PDB entry 8BSU | X-ray diffraction, 2.90 A resolution | chains A and D

== Chain A (and D) ==
Protein: Glutamate receptor ionotropic, kainate 3
From: Rattus norvegicus
Notes: chain D of this document is another copy of the same molecule, construct and numbering; everything in this record applies to it too
UniProtKB: P42264 (GRIK3_RAT); the construct has insertions or renumbered stretches relative to UniProt, so the offset changes along the chain: 4-118 = UniProt 432-546; 121-258 = UniProt 669-806
Amino-acid sequence (258 residues; row label = number of the first residue in the row):
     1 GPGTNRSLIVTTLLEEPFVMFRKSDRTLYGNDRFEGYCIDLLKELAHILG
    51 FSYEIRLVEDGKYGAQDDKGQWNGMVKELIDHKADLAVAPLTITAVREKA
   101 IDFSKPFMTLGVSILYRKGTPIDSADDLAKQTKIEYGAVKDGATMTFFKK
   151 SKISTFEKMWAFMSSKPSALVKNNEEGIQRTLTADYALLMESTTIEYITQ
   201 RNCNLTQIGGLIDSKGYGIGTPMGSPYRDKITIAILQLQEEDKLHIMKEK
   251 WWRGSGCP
Disordered / not traced: 1-6 (chain D: 1-5)
Cystine bridges: C203-C257
Differences from the reference sequence: expression tag (1-3); engineered mutation A95 (His523 in P42264); linker (119-120)
Metal / ion sites: Zn2+ site 1: H47 (together with acetate ion) (shared with 2 residues of chain G); Zn2+ site 2 near H82 (its only coordinating residue here); Zn2+ site 3: D242, H245 (shared with 1 residue of chain G)
Small-molecule neighbours:
  - 2J9 (4-cyclopropyl-7-fluoro-3,4-dihydro-2H-1,2,4-benzothiadiazine 1,1-dioxide), molecule 1: I93, P106, M108, T109, S214, K215, G216
  - 2J9, molecule 2: K105, P106, F107, M108, T109, L236, Q239, L244
  - 3-(carboxymethyl)-4-isopropenylproline (KAI): E15, Y63, P90, L91, T92, R97, V139, G142, A143, T144, N174, L189, E191, Y217
Curated features (UniProtKB/Swiss-Prot):
  - binding site (L-glutamate): P90, T92, R97, A143, T144, E191
  - glycosylation (N-linked (GlcNAc...) asparagine): N5, N204
What the authors report for this chain:
  - binding site for 2J9: I93, K105, P106, F107, M108, T109, S214, K215, G216, L236, Q239
  - binding site for chloride ion: K105

== Chain A / chain D interface ==
Residue-residue contacts (39; chain A residue first):
  I93(A) - K105(D)
  I93(A) - L236(D)  hydrophobic
  T94(A) - L236(D)
  T94(A) - E240(D)
  A95(A) - L236(D)  hydrophobic
  A95(A) - Q237(D)
  A95(A) - E240(D)  hydrogen bond (backbone-side chain)
  E98(A) - K105(D)  salt bridge
  E98(A) - T232(D)
  E98(A) - I233(D)
  E98(A) - L236(D)
  K99(A) - I233(D)
  K99(A) - Q237(D)
  F103(A) - K105(D)  hydrogen bond (backbone-side chain)
  S104(A) - K105(D)
  K105(A) - I93(D)
  K105(A) - E98(D)  salt bridge
  K105(A) - F103(D)  hydrogen bond (side chain-backbone)
  K105(A) - S104(D)
  K105(A) - R228(D)
  F147(A) - E240(D)
  D213(A) - Q239(D)
  S214(A) - Q239(D)  hydrogen bond (backbone-side chain)
  R228(A) - K105(D)
  R228(A) - D229(D)  salt bridge
  D229(A) - R228(D)  salt bridge
  T232(A) - E98(D)
  I233(A) - E98(D)
  I233(A) - K99(D)
  L236(A) - I93(D)  hydrophobic
  L236(A) - T94(D)
  L236(A) - A95(D)  hydrophobic
  L236(A) - E98(D)
  Q237(A) - A95(D)
  Q239(A) - D213(D)
  Q239(A) - S214(D)  hydrogen bond (side chain-backbone)
  E240(A) - T94(D)
  E240(A) - A95(D)  hydrogen bond (side chain-backbone)
  E240(A) - F147(D)
Interface residues without a listed pair, chain A (25 interface residues in all): P106, T109, I153, I212, K215, D242
Interface residues without a listed pair, chain D (25 interface residues in all): P106, T109, I153, K215, E241, D242

== Overview ==
The chain A/chain D interface involves 25 residues from each chain, with 6 hydrogen bonds and 4 salt bridges.
Polar pairs include E98(A)-K105(D), R228(A)-D229(D) and A95(A)-E240(D). Ligands of chain A: compound 2J9 and
3-(carboxymethyl)-4-isopropenylproline. From the paper: a binding site for 2J9 at I93(A), K105(A) and P106(A)
among others; a binding site for chloride ion at K105(A).
Both chains are Glutamate receptor ionotropic, kainate 3 (Rattus norvegicus). Entry 8BSU (Crystal structure of
the kainate receptor GluK3-H523A ligand binding domain in complex with kainate and the ...) was determined by
X-ray diffraction together with 8BST from the same study.
